7VW7 - chains D and G of the 8 polymer chains in the assembly; structure by X-ray diffraction, 3.82 A resolution.

Chain D:
Molecule: V-type sodium ATPase subunit B
Source organism: Enterococcus hirae
Reference sequence: A0A1V8XC32 (A0A1V8XC32_ENTHR); numbering as in UniProt (aligned over 1-458)
Sequence (465 residues; each row starts with the number of its first residue; numbers below 1 keep their minus sign (Gly-6 is residue -6)):
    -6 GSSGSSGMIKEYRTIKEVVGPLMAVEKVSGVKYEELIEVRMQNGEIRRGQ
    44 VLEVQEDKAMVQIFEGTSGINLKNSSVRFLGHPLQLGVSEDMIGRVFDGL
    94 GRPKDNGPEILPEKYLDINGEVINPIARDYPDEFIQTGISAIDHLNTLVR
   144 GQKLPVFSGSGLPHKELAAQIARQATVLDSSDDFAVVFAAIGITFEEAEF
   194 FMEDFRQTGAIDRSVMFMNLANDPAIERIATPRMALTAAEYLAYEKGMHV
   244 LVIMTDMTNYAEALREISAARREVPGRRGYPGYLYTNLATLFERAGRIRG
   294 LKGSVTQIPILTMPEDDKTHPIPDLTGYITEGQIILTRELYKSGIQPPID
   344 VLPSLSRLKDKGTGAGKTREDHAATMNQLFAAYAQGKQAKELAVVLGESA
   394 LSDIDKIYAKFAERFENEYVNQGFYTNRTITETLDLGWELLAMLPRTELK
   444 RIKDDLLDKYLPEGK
Unresolved in the structure: -6 to 3, 456-458
Modified positions: Mse1 (selenomethionine); Mse16, Mse34, Mse53, Mse85, Mse195, Mse209, Mse211, Mse227, Mse241, Mse247, Mse250, Mse306, Mse369, Mse436 (selenomethionine; parent Met)
Differences from the reference sequence: expression tag (-6 to 0)
What the authors report for this chain:
  - conformationally variable residues: Arg350
  - binding site for tetrafluoroaluminate: Arg350

Chain G:
Molecule: V-type sodium ATPase subunit D
Source organism: Enterococcus hirae
Notes: EC 3.6.3.14
Reference sequence: A0A7Z9AX30 (A0A7Z9AX30_ENTHR); residues 1-210 here = UniProt positions 1-210
Sequence (217 residues; row label = number of the first residue in the row; numbers below 1 keep their minus sign (Gly-6 is residue -6)):
    -6 GSSGSSGMRLNVNPTRMELTRLKKQLTTATRGHKLLKDKQDELMRQFILL
    44 IRKNNELRQAIEKETQTAMKDFVLAKSTVEEAFIDELLALPAENVSISVV
    94 EKNIMSVKVPLMNFQYDETLNETPLEYGYLHSNAELDRSIDGFTQLLPKL
   144 LKLAEVEKTCQLMAEEIEKTRRRVNALEYMTIPQLEETIYYIKMKLEENE
   194 RAEVTRLIKVKNMGTEE
Unresolved in the structure: -6 to 1, 66-75, 84-85, 89-91, 105-129, 207-210
Modified positions: Mse1, Mse105 (selenomethionine); Mse10, Mse37, Mse62, Mse98, Mse156, Mse173, Mse187, Mse206 (selenomethionine; parent Met)
Differences from the reference sequence: expression tag (-6 to 0)

Chain D / chain G interface:
Contacting residue pairs (11):
  Arg265(D) - Val203(G)  hydrogen bond (side chain-backbone)
  Arg265(D) - Lys204(G)
  Arg265(D) - Mse206(G)
  Val267(D) - Leu200(G)
  Val267(D) - Lys204(G)
  Pro268(D) - Leu200(G)
  Arg271(D) - Arg9(G)
  Arg271(D) - Glu193(G)  salt bridge
  Glu308(D) - Arg9(G)  salt bridge
  Leu389(D) - Leu28(G)  hydrophobic
  Ser392(D) - Mse98(G)
Interface residues without a listed pair, chain D (9 interface residues in all): Glu384, Val388
Interface residues without a listed pair, chain G (14 interface residues in all): Mse10, Thr21, Leu29, Ser99, Val197, Ile201

Overview:
Chain D and chain G form an interface of 9 and 14 residues respectively, with 1 hydrogen bond and 2 salt
bridges. Among the polar pairs are Arg271(D)-Glu193(G), Glu308(D)-Arg9(G) and Arg265(D)-Val203(G). From the
paper: a binding site for tetrafluoroaluminate at Arg350(D); conformational variability at Arg350(D).
Chain D is V-type sodium ATPase subunit B and chain G is V-type sodium ATPase subunit D, both from
Enterococcus hirae; the structure, Crystal structure of the 2 ADP-AlF4-bound V1 complex, was determined by
X-ray diffraction.
